Entry 6ZFG (X-ray diffraction, 1.85 A resolution); this record covers chains A and B.

[Chain A (and B)]
Protein: 14-3-3 protein zeta/delta, Protein E6
Source organism: Homo sapiens
Notes: chain B of this document is another copy of the same molecule, construct and numbering; everything in this record applies to it too
Reference sequence: chimeric construct of P63104, P06463: residues 1-229 from P63104 (1433Z_HUMAN) positions 1-229 (same numbers); residues 234-240 from P06463 positions 152-158 (UniProt number = residue number - 82)
Amino-acid sequence (243 residues; numbered -2 to 240; the number before each row is that of its first residue; numbers below 1 keep their minus sign (Gly-2 is residue -2)):
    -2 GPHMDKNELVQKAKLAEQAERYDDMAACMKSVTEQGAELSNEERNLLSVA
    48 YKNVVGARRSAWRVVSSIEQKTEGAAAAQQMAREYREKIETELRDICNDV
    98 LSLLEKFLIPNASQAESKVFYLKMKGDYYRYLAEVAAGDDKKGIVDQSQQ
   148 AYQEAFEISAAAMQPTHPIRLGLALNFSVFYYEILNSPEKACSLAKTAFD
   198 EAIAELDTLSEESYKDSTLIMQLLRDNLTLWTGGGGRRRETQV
Disordered / not traced: -2 to 0 (chain B: -2)
Sequence notes: expression tag (-2 to 0); conflict Ala58 (Ser in P63104), Ala73 (Glu in P63104), Ala74 (Lys in P63104), Ala75 (Lys in P63104), Ala157 (Lys in P63104), Ala158 (Lys in P63104), Ala159 (Glu in P63104); linker (230-233)
Modified / non-standard residues: Thr238 (phosphothreonine; TPO)
Swiss-Prot annotation at these positions:
  - motif: Thr238 to Val240 (PDZ-binding domain)
Small-molecule neighbours: fusicoccin (FSC): Glu14, Arg41, Asn42, Leu43, Ser45, Val46, Lys49, Phe117, Lys120, Met121, Asp124, Pro165, Ile166, Gly169, Lys212, Asp213, Leu216, Ile217

[Interface between chain A and chain B]
Pairs across the interface - 36 pairs, chain A then chain B:
  Glu5(A) - Met78(B)
  Gln8(A) - Met78(B)
  Lys9(A) - Met78(B)  hydrogen bond (backbone-side chain)
  Lys9(A) - Tyr82(B)
  Leu12(A) - Ile65(B)  hydrophobic
  Leu12(A) - Met78(B)  hydrophobic
  Leu12(A) - Ala79(B)  hydrophobic
  Leu12(A) - Tyr82(B)  hydrophobic
  Ala13(A) - Tyr82(B)
  Gln15(A) - Val61(B)
  Gln15(A) - Ile65(B)
  Ala16(A) - Ala58(B)
  Ala16(A) - Val61(B)
  Ala16(A) - Val62(B)  hydrophobic
  Arg18(A) - Ala58(B)
  Arg18(A) - Tyr82(B)  hydrogen bond
  Arg18(A) - Lys85(B)
  Arg18(A) - Glu89(B)  salt bridge
  Asp21(A) - Tyr82(B)  hydrogen bond
  Ala58(A) - Ala16(B)
  Ala58(A) - Arg18(B)
  Val61(A) - Gln15(B)
  Val62(A) - Ala16(B)  hydrophobic
  Ile65(A) - Leu12(B)  hydrophobic
  Ile65(A) - Gln15(B)
  Met78(A) - Glu5(B)
  Met78(A) - Gln8(B)
  Met78(A) - Lys9(B)
  Ala79(A) - Leu12(B)  hydrophobic
  Tyr82(A) - Leu12(B)
  Tyr82(A) - Ala13(B)
  Tyr82(A) - Arg18(B)  hydrogen bond
  Tyr82(A) - Asp21(B)  hydrogen bond
  Lys85(A) - Arg18(B)
  Lys85(A) - Asp21(B)
  Glu89(A) - Arg18(B)  salt bridge
Interface residues without a listed pair, chain A (20 interface residues in all): Arg55, Ile86
Interface residues without a listed pair, chain B (20 interface residues in all): Arg55, Ile86

[In short]
Chain A and chain B each contribute 20 residues to their interface; the contacts include 5 hydrogen bonds and
2 salt bridges. Polar contacts include Arg18(A)-Glu89(B), Lys9(A)-Met78(B) and Arg18(A)-Tyr82(B). Bound to
chain A: fusicoccin.
Both chains are 14-3-3 protein zeta/delta, Protein E6 (Homo sapiens). Entry 6ZFG (14-3-3 zeta chimera with
18E6 and fusicoccin) was determined by X-ray diffraction, deposited together with 6ZFD.
